7ADV - chains A and C of the 4 polymer chains in the assembly; structure by X-ray diffraction, 2.65 A resolution.

== Chain A ==
Molecule: Integrase
From: Human spumaretrovirus
Notes: EC 2.7.7.49, 2.7.7.7, 3.1.26.4, 3.4.23.-, 2.7.7.-, 3.1.-.-
UniProtKB: P14350 (POL_FOAMV); residues 3-392 here correspond to UniProt positions 754-1143 (UniProt number = residue number + 751)
Sequence (395 residues; row label = number of the first residue in the row; numbers below 1 keep their minus sign (Gly-2 is residue -2)):
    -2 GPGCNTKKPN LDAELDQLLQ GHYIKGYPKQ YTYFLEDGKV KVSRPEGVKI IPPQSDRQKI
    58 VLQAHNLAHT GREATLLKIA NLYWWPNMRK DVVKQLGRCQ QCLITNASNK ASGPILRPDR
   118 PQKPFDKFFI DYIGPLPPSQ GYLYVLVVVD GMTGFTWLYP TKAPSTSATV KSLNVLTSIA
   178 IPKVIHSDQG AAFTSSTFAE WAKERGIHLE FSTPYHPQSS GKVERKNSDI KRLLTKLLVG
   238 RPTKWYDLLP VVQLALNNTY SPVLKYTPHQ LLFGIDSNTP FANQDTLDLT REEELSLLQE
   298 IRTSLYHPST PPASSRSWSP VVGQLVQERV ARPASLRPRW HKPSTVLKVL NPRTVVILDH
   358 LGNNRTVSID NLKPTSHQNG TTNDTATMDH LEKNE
Not modelled in the structure: -2 to 8, 376-392
Construct notes: expression tag (-2 to 2); variant Ser217 (Gly968 in P14350), Gly218 (Ser969 in P14350)
Curated features (UniProtKB/Swiss-Prot):
  - binding site (Mg(2+)): Asp123, Asp185
Bound ions: Zn2+: His62, His66, Cys96, Cys99; Mg2+ site 1: Asp128, Asp185 (together with insti xz447); Mg2+ site 2: Asp128, Glu221 (together with insti xz447)
Ligand contacts: insti xz447 (R7N; 4-azanyl-N-[[2,4-bis(fluoranyl)phenyl]methyl]-6-[2-(2-morpholin-4-ylethylsulfonyl)ethyl]-1-oxidanyl-2-oxidanylidene-1,8-naphthyridine-3-carboxamide): Asp128, Tyr129, Asp185, Gln186, Gly187, Ala188, Pro211, Tyr212, Pro214, Gln215, Glu221, Arg329, Arg362

== Chain C ==
Molecule: 19-nt DNA strand
Sequence (19 nucleotides; row label = number of the first residue in the row):
     1 ATTGTCATGG AATTTCGCA
Bound ions: Mg2+: DA19 (shared with 2 residues of chain B)

== Interface between chain A and chain C ==
Pairs across the interface (45):
  Ile112(A) - DG4(C)  phosphate contact
  Ile112(A) - DT5(C)  base contact
  Leu113(A) - DG4(C)  hydrogen bond to the phosphate
  Arg114(A) - DG4(C)  sugar contact
  Arg114(A) - DT5(C)  salt bridge to the phosphate
  Pro115(A) - DT3(C)  base contact
  Pro115(A) - DG4(C)  phosphate contact
  Pro115(A) - DT5(C)  phosphate contact
  Lys124(A) - DT3(C)  base contact
  His183(A) - DT3(C)  salt bridge to the phosphate
  Glu207(A) - DT2(C)  phosphate contact
  Glu207(A) - DT3(C)  base contact
  Phe208(A) - DT2(C)  sugar contact
  Phe208(A) - DT3(C)  phosphate contact
  Ser209(A) - DT3(C)  phosphate contact
  Thr210(A) - DT2(C)  phosphate contact
  Thr210(A) - DT3(C)  hydrogen bond to the phosphate
  His213(A) - DG4(C)  salt bridge to the phosphate
  Gln215(A) - DG4(C)  sugar contact
  Ser216(A) - DT3(C)  hydrogen bond to the phosphate
  Gly218(A) - DG4(C)  hydrogen bond to the base
  Gly218(A) - DT5(C)  sugar contact
  Lys219(A) - DT5(C)  sugar contact
  Lys219(A) - DC6(C)  salt bridge to the phosphate
  Glu221(A) - DG4(C)  base contact
  Arg222(A) - DG4(C)  base contact
  Arg222(A) - DT5(C)  base contact
  Arg222(A) - DC6(C)  hydrogen bond to the base
  Arg222(A) - DA7(C)  hydrogen bond to the sugar
  Asp226(A) - DA7(C)  sugar contact
  Arg229(A) - DA7(C)  hydrogen bond to the phosphate
  Arg229(A) - DT8(C)  salt bridge to the phosphate
  Ser258(A) - DA7(C)  hydrogen bond to the phosphate
  Pro259(A) - DA7(C)  phosphate contact
  Pro259(A) - DT8(C)  base contact
  Lys345(A) - DA1(C)  base contact
  Leu347(A) - DA1(C)  base contact
  Leu347(A) - DT2(C)  sugar contact
  Asn348(A) - DT2(C)  hydrogen bond to the base
  Asn348(A) - DT3(C)  hydrogen bond to the sugar
  Arg350(A) - DG4(C)  salt bridge to the phosphate
  Thr351(A) - DT2(C)  sugar contact
  Thr351(A) - DT3(C)  sugar contact
  Val353(A) - DA1(C)  base contact
  Thr363(A) - DA1(C)  base contact
Interface residues without a listed pair, chain A (33 interface residues in all): Arg117, His205, Lys233, Val260, Ser365

== Summary ==
33 residues of chain A and 8 residues of chain C are in contact, with 10 hydrogen bonds and 6 salt bridges.
Polar contacts include Gly218(A)-DG4(C), Arg222(A)-DC6(C) and Asn348(A)-DT2(C). Bound to chain A: insti xz447.
From UniProt: Mg2+-binding residues Asp123(A) and Asp185(A) on chain A.
Chain A is Integrase (Human spumaretrovirus) and chain C is a 19-nt DNA strand; the structure, Crystal
structure of the Prototype Foamy Virus (PFV) intasome in complex with magnesium and the INSTI ..., was
determined by X-ray diffraction, deposited together with 7ADU.
